3FZ9 - chain A; structure by X-ray diffraction, 1.70 A resolution.

Chain A:
Name: Glutaredoxin
Organism: Populus tremula x Populus tremuloides
Amino-acid sequence (112 residues; numbered 2 to 113; the number before each row is that of its first residue):
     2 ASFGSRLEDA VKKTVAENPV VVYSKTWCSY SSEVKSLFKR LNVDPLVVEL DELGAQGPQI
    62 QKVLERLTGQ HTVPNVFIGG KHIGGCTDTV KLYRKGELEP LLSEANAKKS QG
Disordered / not traced: 2-4, 111-113
Ligand contacts: glutathione (GSH): W28, C29, S30, Y31, H72, T73, V74, P75, G86, C87, T88
From the paper describing this entry:
  - binding site for glutathione: W28 to Y31, T73 to P75, G86 to T88
  - contacts within the chain: S25-S32 (hydrogen bond)
  - catalytic residues: C29
  - post-translational modification sites: C29
  - mutagenesis - C87S: unchanged catalytic activity
  - mutagenesis - C29S: decreased catalytic activity on HED
  - mutagenesis - W28Y: increased stability
  - specificity-determining residues: W28 (proposed by the authors, not directly observed)
  - mutagenesis - C29S: abolished catalytic activity on GAPDH

Summary:
Ligands of chain A: glutathione. From the paper: the catalytic residue C29; C29S reduces catalytic activity on
HED; 3 substitutions were tested in all.
Chain A is Glutaredoxin (Populus tremula x Populus tremuloides); the structure, Crystal structure of poplar
glutaredoxin S12 in complex with glutathione, was determined by X-ray diffraction (same publication as 3FZA).
